PDB entry 6UU0 | X-ray diffraction, 3.90 A resolution | chains CCC and 222 of the 9 polymer chains in the assembly

Chain CCC:
Molecule: DNA-directed RNA polymerase subunit beta
Organism: Escherichia coli
Notes: EC 2.7.7.6
UniProtKB: P0A8V4 (RPOB_ECO57); residue numbers follow UniProt; this construct covers 1-1342
Amino-acid sequence (1342 residues; numbered 1 to 1342; the number before each row is that of its first residue):
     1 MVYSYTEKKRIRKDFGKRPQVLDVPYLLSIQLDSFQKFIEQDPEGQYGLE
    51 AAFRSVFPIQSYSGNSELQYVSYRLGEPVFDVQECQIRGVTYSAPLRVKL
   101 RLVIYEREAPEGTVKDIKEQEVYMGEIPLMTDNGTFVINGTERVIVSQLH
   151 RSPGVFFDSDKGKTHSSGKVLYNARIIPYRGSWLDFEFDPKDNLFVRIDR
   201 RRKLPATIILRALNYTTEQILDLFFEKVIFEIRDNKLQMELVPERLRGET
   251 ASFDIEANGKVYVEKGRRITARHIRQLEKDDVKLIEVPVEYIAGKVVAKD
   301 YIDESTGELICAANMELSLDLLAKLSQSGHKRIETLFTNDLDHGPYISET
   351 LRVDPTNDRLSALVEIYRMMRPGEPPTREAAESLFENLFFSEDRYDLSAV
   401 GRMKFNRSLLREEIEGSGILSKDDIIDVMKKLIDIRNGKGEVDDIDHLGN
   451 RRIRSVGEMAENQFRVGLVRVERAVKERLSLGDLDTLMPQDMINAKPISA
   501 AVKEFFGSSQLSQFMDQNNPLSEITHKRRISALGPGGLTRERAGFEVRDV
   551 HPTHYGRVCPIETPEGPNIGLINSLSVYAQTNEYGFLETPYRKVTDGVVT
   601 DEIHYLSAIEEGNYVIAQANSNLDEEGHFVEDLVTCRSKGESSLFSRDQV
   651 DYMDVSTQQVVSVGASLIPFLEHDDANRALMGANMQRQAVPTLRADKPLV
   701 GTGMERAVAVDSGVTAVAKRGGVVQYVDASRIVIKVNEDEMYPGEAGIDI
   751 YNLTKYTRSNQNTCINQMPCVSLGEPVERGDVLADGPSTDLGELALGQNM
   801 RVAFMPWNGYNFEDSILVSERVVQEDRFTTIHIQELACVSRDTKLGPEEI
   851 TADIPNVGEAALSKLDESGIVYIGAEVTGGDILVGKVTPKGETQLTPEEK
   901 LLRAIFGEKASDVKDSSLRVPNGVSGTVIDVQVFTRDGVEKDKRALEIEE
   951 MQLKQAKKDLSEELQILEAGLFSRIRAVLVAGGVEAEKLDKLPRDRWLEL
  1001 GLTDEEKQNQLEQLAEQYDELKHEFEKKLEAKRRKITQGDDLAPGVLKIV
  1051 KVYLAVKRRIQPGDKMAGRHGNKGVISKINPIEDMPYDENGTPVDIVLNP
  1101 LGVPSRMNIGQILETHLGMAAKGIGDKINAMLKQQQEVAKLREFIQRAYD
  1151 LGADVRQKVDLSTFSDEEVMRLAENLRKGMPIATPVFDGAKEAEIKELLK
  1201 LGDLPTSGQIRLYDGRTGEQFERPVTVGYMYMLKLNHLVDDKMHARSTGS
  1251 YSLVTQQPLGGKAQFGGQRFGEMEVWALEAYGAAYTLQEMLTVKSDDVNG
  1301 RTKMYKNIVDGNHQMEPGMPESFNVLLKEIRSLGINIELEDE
Unresolved in the structure: 1
Ion coordination: Mg2+: Glu-813 (together with GTP)
Residues lining bound ligands: GTP (guanosine-5'-triphosphate): Glu-813, Ser-1105, Arg-1106
Curated features (UniProtKB/Swiss-Prot):
  - modified residue (N6-acetyllysine): Lys-1022, Lys-1200

Chain 222:
Molecule: Synthetic DNA 50-MER (promoter template strand)
Sequence (50 nucleotides; each row starts with the number of its first residue):
     3 TCCGCGTCAGACTCGTAGGATTATAGCATACGTGAGGTGGGATGTCAAGG
Unresolved in the structure: 38-52

How chain CCC and chain 222 interact:
Pairs across the interface (16):
  Arg-202(CCC) with DC7(222), salt bridge to the phosphate
  Asn-494(CCC) with DA25(222), hydrogen bond to the phosphate
  Lys-496(CCC) with DT24(222), phosphate contact
  Ala-500(CCC) with DT23(222), phosphate contact
  Lys-503(CCC) with DA22(222), phosphate contact; DT23(222), salt bridge to the phosphate
  Glu-504(CCC) with DA22(222), sugar contact
  Ser-508(CCC) with DG21(222), hydrogen bond to the base
  Gly-1261(CCC) with DG17(222), phosphate contact
  Lys-1262(CCC) with DG17(222), hydrogen bond to the phosphate; DT18(222), salt bridge to the phosphate
  Gly-1267(CCC) with DC16(222), phosphate contact
  Gln-1268(CCC) with DC16(222), phosphate contact
  Arg-1269(CCC) with DT15(222), salt bridge to the phosphate; DC16(222), hydrogen bond to the phosphate
  Met-1273(CCC) with DC14(222), sugar contact
Other interface residues (no listed pair), chain CCC (20 interface residues in all): His-165, Arg-470, Gly-507, Ala-1263, Gly-1271, Glu-1272, Glu-1274
Other interface residues (no listed pair), chain 222 (14 interface residues in all): DG6, DA13, DG20

Overview:
20 residues of chain CCC and 14 residues of chain 222 are in contact; the contacts include 4 hydrogen bonds
and 4 salt bridges. Among the polar pairs are Ser-508(CCC)/DG21(222), Asn-494(CCC)/DA25(222) and
Lys-1262(CCC)/DG17(222). Bound to chain CCC: GTP.
Chain CCC is DNA-directed RNA polymerase subunit beta (Escherichia coli) and chain 222 is Synthetic DNA 50-MER
(promoter template strand); the structure, E. coli sigma-S transcription initiation complex with a 3-nt RNA
and a mismatching GTP ("Fresh" crystal ..., was determined by X-ray diffraction together with 6UTV, 6UTW,
6UTX, 6UTY, 6UTZ, 6UU1 and 11 further entries from the same study.
